5C8J - chains A and B of the 3 polymer chains in the assembly; structure by X-ray diffraction, 3.50 A resolution.

Chain A:
Name: Antibody fragment, heavy chain
Source organism: Homo sapiens
Notes: antibody fragment or engineered binder
Amino-acid sequence (239 residues; numbered 1 to 239; the number before each row is that of its first residue):
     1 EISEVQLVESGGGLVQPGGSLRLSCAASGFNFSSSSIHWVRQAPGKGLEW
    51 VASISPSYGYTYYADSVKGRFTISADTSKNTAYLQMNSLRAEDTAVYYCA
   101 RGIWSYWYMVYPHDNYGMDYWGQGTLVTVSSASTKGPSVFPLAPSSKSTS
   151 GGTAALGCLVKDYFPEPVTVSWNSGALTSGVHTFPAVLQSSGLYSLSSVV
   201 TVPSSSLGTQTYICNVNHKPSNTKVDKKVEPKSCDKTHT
Not modelled in the structure: 1-3, 233-239
Cystine bridges: C25-C99, C158-C214

Chain B:
Name: Antibody fragment, light chain
Source organism: Homo sapiens
Notes: antibody fragment or engineered binder
Amino-acid sequence (215 residues; numbered 1 to 215; the number before each row is that of its first residue):
     1 SDIQMTQSPSSLSASVGDRVTITCRASQSVSSAVAWYQQKPGKAPKLLIY
    51 SASSLYSGVPSRFSGSRSGTDFTLTISSLQPEDFATYYCQQSSSRPVTFG
   101 QGTKVEIKRTVAAPSVFIFPPSDSQLKSGTASVVCLLNNFYPREAKVQWK
   151 VDNALQSGNSQESVTEQDSKDSTYSLSSTLTLSKADYEKHKVYACEVTHQ
   201 GLSSPVTKSFNRGEC
Not modelled in the structure: 1
Cystine bridges: C24-C89, C135-C195

How chain A and chain B interact:
Contacting residue pairs - 61 pairs, chain A then chain B:
  Q42(A) with Q39(B), hydrogen bond; Y88(B)
  K46(A) with Y88(B)
  G47(A) with Y88(B)
  L48(A) with P45(B), hydrophobic; F99(B), hydrophobic
  W50(A) with P96(B), hydrophobic; V97(B)
  Y62(A) with R95(B)
  Y98(A) with Q39(B); K43(B), hydrogen bond (side chain-backbone); A44(B), hydrophobic; P45(B)
  I103(A) with Y56(B), hydrophobic
  H113(A) with R95(B), hydrogen bond (backbone-side chain)
  N115(A) with S92(B); R95(B), hydrogen bond; V97(B)
  Y116(A) with Y50(B); S92(B)
  G117(A) with Y37(B); Q90(B); S92(B)
  M118(A) with Y37(B), hydrogen bond (backbone-side chain); L47(B); Q90(B), hydrogen bond
  D119(A) with Y56(B), hydrogen bond
  W121(A) with Y37(B); A44(B); P45(B); F99(B), hydrophobic
  G122(A) with A44(B)
  Q123(A) with K43(B); A44(B), hydrogen bond (side chain-backbone)
  F140(A) with S122(B); Q125(B)
  P141(A) with S122(B)
  L142(A) with F119(B), hydrophobic
  A143(A) with F119(B)
  S146(A) with C215(B)
  A155(A) with F119(B)
  K161(A) with T130(B); S132(B), hydrogen bond
  H182(A) with N138(B); N139(B); D168(B); S175(B)
  F184(A) with L136(B), hydrophobic; S163(B); T165(B); S175(B); L176(B); S177(B)
  P185(A) with S163(B), hydrogen bond (backbone-side chain); V164(B)
  V187(A) with Q161(B); S163(B)
  L188(A) with Q161(B)
  Q189(A) with Q161(B)
  V199(A) with L136(B), hydrophobic
  T201(A) with N138(B)
Interface residues without a listed pair, chain A (42 interface residues in all): V40, D65, K147, T153, L156, L159, T183, S190, S197, K232
Interface residues without a listed pair, chain B (43 interface residues in all): D2, A33, A35, S51, F117, S124, S128, V134, E162, T179, T181

In short:
The interface between chain A and chain B involves 42 residues on one side and 43 on the other; the contacts
include 10 hydrogen bonds. Among the polar pairs are Q42(A)-Q39(B), Y98(A)-K43(B) and H113(A)-R95(B).
Here chain A is Antibody fragment, heavy chain and chain B is Antibody fragment, light chain, both from Homo
sapiens. Entry 5C8J (A YidC-like protein in the archaeal plasma membrane) was determined by X-ray diffraction.
